6ON6 - chain A; structure by X-ray diffraction, 1.42 A resolution.

== Chain A ==
Protein: NeuRonal IgCAM-5
Organism: Caenorhabditis elegans
UniProt: C6KRM7 (C6KRM7_CAEEL); residues 21-130 here correspond to UniProt positions 81-190 (UniProt number = residue number + 60)
Chain sequence (118 residues; numbered 19 to 136; the number before each row is that of its first residue):
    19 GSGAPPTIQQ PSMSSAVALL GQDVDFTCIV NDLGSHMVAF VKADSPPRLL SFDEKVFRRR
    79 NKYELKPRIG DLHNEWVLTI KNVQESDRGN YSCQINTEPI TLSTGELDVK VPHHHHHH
Unresolved in the structure: 19-21, 130-136
Sequence notes: expression tag (19-20, 131-136)
Cystine bridges: Cys46-Cys111
Glycans and other covalent adducts: N-acetylglucosamine (NAG) linked to Asn108
From the paper describing this entry:
  - self-association interface (contacts with another copy of this molecule): Leu67

== Summary ==
Covalently linked N-acetylglucosamine: at Asn108. From the paper: a self-association interface involving
Leu67.
Chain A is NeuRonal IgCAM-5 (Caenorhabditis elegans); the structure, Crystal Structure of the RIG-5 IG1
homodimer, was determined by X-ray diffraction, deposited together with 6PLL, 6ON9 and 6ONB.
